PDB entry 7NJL | electron microscopy, 2.71 A resolution | chains a and b of the 20 polymer chains in the assembly

[Chain a]
Protein: ATP synthase subunit a
From: Mycolicibacterium smegmatis (strain ATCC 700084 / mc(2)155)
Reference sequence: A0R206 (A0R206_MYCS2); numbering as in UniProt (aligned over 1-252)
Amino-acid sequence (252 residues; numbered 1 to 252; the number before each row is that of its first residue):
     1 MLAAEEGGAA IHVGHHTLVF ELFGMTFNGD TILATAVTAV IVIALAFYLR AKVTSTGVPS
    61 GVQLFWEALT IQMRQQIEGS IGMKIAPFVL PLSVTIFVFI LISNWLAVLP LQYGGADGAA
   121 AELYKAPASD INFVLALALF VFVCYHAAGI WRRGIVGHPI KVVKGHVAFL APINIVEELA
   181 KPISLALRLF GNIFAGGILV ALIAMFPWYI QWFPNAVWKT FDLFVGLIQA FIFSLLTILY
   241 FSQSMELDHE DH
Unresolved in the structure: 1-9, 248-252
Reported in the primary citation:
  - catalytic residues: His-12, His-15, His-16, Asp-30, Asn-104, Gln-112, Asp-117, Glu-122, Lys-125, His-146, Arg-153, Lys-161, His-166, Asn-174, Glu-177, Glu-178, Lys-181, Ser-184, Lys-219, Asp-222, Gln-229, Tyr-240 (proposed by the authors, not directly observed)

[Chain b]
Protein: ATP synthase subunit b
From: Mycolicibacterium smegmatis (strain ATCC 700084 / mc(2)155)
Notes: engineered mutation(s): C-ter 10His tag
Reference sequence: A0R204 (ATPF_MYCS2); residue numbers follow UniProt; this construct covers 1-170
Amino-acid sequence (180 residues; each row starts with the number of its first residue):
     1 MGEFSATILA ASQAAEEGGG GSNFLIPNGT FFAVLIIFLI VLGVISKWVV PPISKVLAER
    61 EAMLAKTAAD NRKSAEQVAA AQADYEKEMA EARAQASALR DEARAAGRSV VDEKRAQASG
   121 EVAQTLTQAD QQLSAQGDQV RSGLESSVDG LSAKLASRIL GVDVNSGGTQ HHHHHHHHHH
Unresolved in the structure: 1-21, 167-180
Construct notes: expression tag (171-180)

[How chain a and chain b interact]
Pairs across the interface (61; chain a residue first):
  Thr-26(a) with Asn-28(b), hydrogen bond; Gly-29(b), hydrogen bond (backbone-backbone); Thr-30(b)
  Phe-27(a) with Asn-28(b); Gly-29(b); Thr-30(b); Ala-33(b), hydrophobic
  Asn-28(a) with Asn-28(b), hydrogen bond; Thr-30(b), hydrogen bond (backbone-side chain)
  Thr-31(a) with Thr-30(b), hydrogen bond
  Ile-32(a) with Thr-30(b); Ala-33(b), hydrophobic
  Thr-35(a) with Val-34(b); Ile-37(b)
  Ala-39(a) with Ile-37(b), hydrophobic; Val-41(b), hydrophobic
  Val-42(a) with Val-41(b), hydrophobic
  Ala-46(a) with Val-49(b), hydrophobic
  Leu-49(a) with Val-49(b), hydrophobic
  Arg-50(a) with Trp-48(b)
  Ser-55(a) with Glu-59(b), hydrogen bond
  Gln-63(a) with Val-56(b); Arg-60(b)
  Trp-66(a) with Ile-45(b), hydrophobic; Val-49(b), hydrophobic; Ile-53(b), hydrophobic
  Glu-67(a) with Ile-53(b); Leu-57(b); Arg-60(b), salt bridge
  Thr-70(a) with Ile-53(b)
  Ile-71(a) with Leu-57(b), hydrophobic
  Arg-74(a) with Leu-57(b)
  Pro-91(a) with Ile-45(b); Val-50(b), hydrophobic
  Val-94(a) with Ile-45(b), hydrophobic; Val-50(b), hydrophobic
  Thr-95(a) with Val-41(b); Leu-42(b); Ile-45(b)
  Ile-96(a) with Phe-38(b), hydrophobic
  Phe-99(a) with Phe-38(b), hydrophobic
  Asp-130(a) with Thr-30(b)
  Ile-131(a) with Phe-24(b); Leu-25(b); Ile-26(b)
  Asn-132(a) with Ile-26(b); Pro-27(b); Asn-28(b), hydrogen bond (side chain-backbone); Thr-30(b); Phe-31(b); Val-34(b)
  Phe-133(a) with Val-34(b), hydrophobic
  Leu-135(a) with Phe-31(b)
  Ala-136(a) with Phe-31(b); Val-34(b), hydrophobic
  Leu-137(a) with Phe-38(b), hydrophobic
  Phe-140(a) with Leu-35(b), hydrophobic; Phe-38(b), hydrophobic; Leu-39(b), hydrophobic; Leu-42(b), hydrophobic
  Phe-190(a) with Phe-24(b), hydrophobic
Other interface residues (no listed pair), chain a (42 interface residues in all): Val-13, Met-25, Ala-36, Ile-43, Thr-54, Pro-59, Leu-90, Leu-92, Leu-139, Phe-194
Other interface residues (no listed pair), chain b (28 interface residues in all): Ile-40, Val-44, Ser-46

[Summary]
42 residues of chain a and 28 residues of chain b are in contact; the contacts include 7 hydrogen bonds and 1
salt bridge. Polar pairs include Glu-67(a)/Arg-60(b), Thr-26(a)/Asn-28(b) and Asn-28(a)/Asn-28(b). The paper
reports catalytic residues His-12(a), His-15(a) and His-16(a) among others.
Chain a is ATP synthase subunit a and chain b is ATP synthase subunit b, both from Mycolicibacterium smegmatis
(strain ATCC 700084 / mc(2)155); the structure, Mycobacterium smegmatis ATP synthase state 1b, was determined
by electron microscopy together with 7NJK, 7NJM, 7NJN, 7NJO, 7NJP, 7NJQ and 20 further entries from the same
study.
